PDB entry 8TUB | X-ray diffraction, 2.40 A resolution | chains F and Q of the 3 polymer chains in the assembly

[Chain F]
Protein: HLA class I histocompatibility antigen, B-7 alpha chain
Source organism: Homo sapiens
UniProt: P01889 (1B07_HUMAN); residues 1-275 here correspond to UniProt positions 25-299 (UniProt number = residue number + 24)
Amino-acid sequence (275 residues; numbered 1 to 275; the number before each row is that of its first residue):
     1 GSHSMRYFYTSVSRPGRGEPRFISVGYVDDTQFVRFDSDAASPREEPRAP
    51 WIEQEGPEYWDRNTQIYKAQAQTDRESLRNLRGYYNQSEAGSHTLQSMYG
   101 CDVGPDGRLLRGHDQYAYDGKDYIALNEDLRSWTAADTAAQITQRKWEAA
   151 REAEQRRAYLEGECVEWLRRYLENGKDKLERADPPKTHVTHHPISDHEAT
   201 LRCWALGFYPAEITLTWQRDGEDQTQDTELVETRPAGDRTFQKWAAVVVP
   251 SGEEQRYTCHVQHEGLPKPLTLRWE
Disulfide bonds: Cys-101/Cys-164, Cys-203/Cys-259
From the paper describing this entry:
  - specificity-determining residues: Asp-114, Glu-152

[Chain Q]
Protein: His-pro-asn-gly-tyr-lys-ser-leu-ser-thr-leu
Amino-acid sequence (11 residues; row label = number of the first residue in the row):
     1 HPNGYKSLSTL

[How chain F and chain Q interact]
Residue-residue contacts - 44 pairs, chain F then chain Q:
  Met-5(F) with His-1(Q)
  Tyr-7(F) with His-1(Q), hydrogen bond (side chain-backbone); Pro-2(Q)
  Tyr-9(F) with Pro-2(Q); Lys-6(Q)
  Asn-63(F) with His-1(Q); Pro-2(Q)
  Ile-66(F) with His-1(Q); Asn-3(Q); Gly-4(Q); Ser-7(Q)
  Tyr-67(F) with Pro-2(Q)
  Ala-69(F) with Ser-7(Q)
  Gln-70(F) with Lys-6(Q); Ser-7(Q)
  Thr-73(F) with Ser-7(Q), hydrogen bond (side chain-backbone); Leu-8(Q); Ser-9(Q); Thr-10(Q)
  Glu-76(F) with Thr-10(Q)
  Ser-77(F) with Thr-10(Q); Leu-11(Q), hydrogen bond (side chain-backbone)
  Tyr-84(F) with Leu-11(Q), hydrogen bond (side chain-backbone)
  Tyr-99(F) with Pro-2(Q); Asn-3(Q), hydrogen bond (side chain-backbone); Lys-6(Q)
  Tyr-116(F) with Lys-6(Q)
  Tyr-123(F) with Leu-11(Q), hydrophobic
  Thr-143(F) with Leu-11(Q), hydrogen bond (side chain-backbone)
  Lys-146(F) with Thr-10(Q), hydrogen bond (side chain-backbone); Leu-11(Q), hydrogen bond (side chain-backbone)
  Trp-147(F) with Thr-10(Q), hydrogen bond (side chain-backbone); Leu-11(Q), hydrophobic
  Glu-152(F) with Lys-6(Q); Ser-9(Q), hydrogen bond
  Gln-155(F) with Tyr-5(Q)
  Arg-156(F) with Lys-6(Q)
  Ala-158(F) with Tyr-5(Q), hydrophobic
  Tyr-159(F) with His-1(Q), hydrogen bond (side chain-backbone); Pro-2(Q); Asn-3(Q); Tyr-5(Q)
  Trp-167(F) with His-1(Q)
  Tyr-171(F) with His-1(Q), hydrogen bond (side chain-backbone)
Interface residues without a listed pair, chain F (32 interface residues in all): Glu-45, Tyr-59, Asn-80, Leu-81, Leu-95, Asp-114, Glu-163

[Summary]
Chain F and chain Q form an interface of 32 and 11 residues respectively; the contacts include 12 hydrogen
bonds. Among the polar pairs are Tyr-7(F)/His-1(Q), Thr-73(F)/Ser-7(Q) and Ser-77(F)/Leu-11(Q). The paper
reports specificity determinants Asp-114(F) and Glu-152(F).
Chain F is HLA class I histocompatibility antigen, B-7 alpha chain (Homo sapiens) and chain Q is
His-pro-asn-gly-tyr-lys-ser-leu-ser-thr-leu; the structure, HLA B7:02 with HPNGYKSLSTL, was determined by
X-ray diffraction (same publication as 8TUH).
